6J6N - chains A and D of the 41 polymer chains in the assembly; structure by electron microscopy, 3.86 A resolution.

[Chain A]
Molecule: Pre-mRNA-splicing factor 8
From: Saccharomyces cerevisiae S288c
Reference sequence: P33334 (PRP8_YEAST); numbering as in UniProt (aligned over 1-2413)
Chain sequence (2413 residues; row label = number of the first residue in the row):
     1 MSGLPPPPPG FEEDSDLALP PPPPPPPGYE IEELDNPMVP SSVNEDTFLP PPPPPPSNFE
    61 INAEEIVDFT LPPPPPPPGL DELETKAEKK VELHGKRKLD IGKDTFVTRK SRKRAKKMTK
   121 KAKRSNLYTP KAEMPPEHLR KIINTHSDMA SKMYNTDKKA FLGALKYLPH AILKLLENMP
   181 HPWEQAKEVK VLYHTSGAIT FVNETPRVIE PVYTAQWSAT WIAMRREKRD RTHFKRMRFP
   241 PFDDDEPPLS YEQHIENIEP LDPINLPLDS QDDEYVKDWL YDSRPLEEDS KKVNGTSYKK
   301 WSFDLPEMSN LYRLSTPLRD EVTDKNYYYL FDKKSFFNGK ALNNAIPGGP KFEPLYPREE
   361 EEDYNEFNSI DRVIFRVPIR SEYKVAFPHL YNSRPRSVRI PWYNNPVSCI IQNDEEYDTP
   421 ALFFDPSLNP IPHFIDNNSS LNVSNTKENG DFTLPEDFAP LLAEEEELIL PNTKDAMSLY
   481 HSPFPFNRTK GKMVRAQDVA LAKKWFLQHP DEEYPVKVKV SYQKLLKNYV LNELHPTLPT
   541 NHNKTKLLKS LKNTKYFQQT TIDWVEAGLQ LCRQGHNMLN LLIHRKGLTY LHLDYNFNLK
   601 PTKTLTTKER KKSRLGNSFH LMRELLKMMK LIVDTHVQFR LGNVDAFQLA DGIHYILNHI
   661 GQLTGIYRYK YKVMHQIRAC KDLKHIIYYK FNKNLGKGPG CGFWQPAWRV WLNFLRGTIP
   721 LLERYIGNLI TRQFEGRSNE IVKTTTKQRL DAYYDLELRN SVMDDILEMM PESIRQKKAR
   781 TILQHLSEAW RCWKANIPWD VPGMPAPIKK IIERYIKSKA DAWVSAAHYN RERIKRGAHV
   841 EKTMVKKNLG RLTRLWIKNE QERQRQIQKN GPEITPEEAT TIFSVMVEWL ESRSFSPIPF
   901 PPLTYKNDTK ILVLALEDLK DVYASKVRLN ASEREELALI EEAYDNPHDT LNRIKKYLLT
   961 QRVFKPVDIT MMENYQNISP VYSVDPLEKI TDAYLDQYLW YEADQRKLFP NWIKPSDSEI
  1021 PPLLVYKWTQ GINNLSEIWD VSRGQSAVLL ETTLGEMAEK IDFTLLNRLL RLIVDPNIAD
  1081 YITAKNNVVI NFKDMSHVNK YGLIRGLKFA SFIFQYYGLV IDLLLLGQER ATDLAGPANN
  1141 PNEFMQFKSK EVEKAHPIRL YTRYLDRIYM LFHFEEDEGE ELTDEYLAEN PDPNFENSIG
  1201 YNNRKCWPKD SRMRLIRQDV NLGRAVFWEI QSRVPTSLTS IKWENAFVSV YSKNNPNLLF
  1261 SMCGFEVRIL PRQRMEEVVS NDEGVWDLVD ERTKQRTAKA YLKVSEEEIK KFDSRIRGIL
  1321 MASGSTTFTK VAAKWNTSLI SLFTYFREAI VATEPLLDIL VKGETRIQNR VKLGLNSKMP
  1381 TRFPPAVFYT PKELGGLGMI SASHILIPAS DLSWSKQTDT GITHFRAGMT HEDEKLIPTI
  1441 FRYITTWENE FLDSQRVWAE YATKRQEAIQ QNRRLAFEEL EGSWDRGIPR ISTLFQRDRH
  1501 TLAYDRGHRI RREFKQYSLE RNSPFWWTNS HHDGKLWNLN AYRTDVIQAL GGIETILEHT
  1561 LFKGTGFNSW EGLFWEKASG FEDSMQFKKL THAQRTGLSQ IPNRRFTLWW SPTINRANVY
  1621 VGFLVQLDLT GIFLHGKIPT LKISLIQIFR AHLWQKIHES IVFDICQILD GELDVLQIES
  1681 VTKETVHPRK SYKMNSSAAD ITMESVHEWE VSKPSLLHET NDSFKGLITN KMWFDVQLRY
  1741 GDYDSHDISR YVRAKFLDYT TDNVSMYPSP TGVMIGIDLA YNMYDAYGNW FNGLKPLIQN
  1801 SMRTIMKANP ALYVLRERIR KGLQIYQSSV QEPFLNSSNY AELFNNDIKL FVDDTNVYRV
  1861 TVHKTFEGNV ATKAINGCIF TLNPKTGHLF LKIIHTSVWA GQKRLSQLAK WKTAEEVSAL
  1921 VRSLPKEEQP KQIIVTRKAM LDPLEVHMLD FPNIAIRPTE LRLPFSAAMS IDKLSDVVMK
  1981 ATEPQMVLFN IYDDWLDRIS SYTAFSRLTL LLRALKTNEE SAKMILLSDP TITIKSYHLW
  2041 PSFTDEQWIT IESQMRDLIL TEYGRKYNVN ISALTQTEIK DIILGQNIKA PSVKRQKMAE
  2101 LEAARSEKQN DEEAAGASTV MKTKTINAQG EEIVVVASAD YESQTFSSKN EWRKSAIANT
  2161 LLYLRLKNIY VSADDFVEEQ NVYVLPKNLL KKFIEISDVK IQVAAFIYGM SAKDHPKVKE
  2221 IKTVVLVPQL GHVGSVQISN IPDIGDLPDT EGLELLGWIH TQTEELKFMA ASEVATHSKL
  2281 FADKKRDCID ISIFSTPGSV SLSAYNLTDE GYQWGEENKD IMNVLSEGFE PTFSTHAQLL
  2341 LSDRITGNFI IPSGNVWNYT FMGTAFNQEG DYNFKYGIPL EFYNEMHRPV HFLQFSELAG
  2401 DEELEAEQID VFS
Unresolved in the structure: 1-126, 435-449, 1578-1598, 1830-1839, 2086-2413
UniProt features mapped onto this chain:
  - region: Met-1585 to Leu-1598 (Important for branch point selection)
  - mutagenesis: His-1658 (H1658S: No effect on viability), Glu-1684 (E1684Q: No effect on viability), His-1687 (H1687S: No effect on viability), Asp-1700 (D1700N: No effect on viability), Asp-1735 (D1735N: No effect on viability), Asp-1853 (D1853A: Alters protein folding. Severely impaired growth. Strongly reduced growth at 35 degrees Celsius; when associated with A-1854; D1853N: Reduced growth at 30 degrees Celsius ...), Asp-1854 (D1854A: Reduced growth at 30 degrees Celsius. Strongly reduced growth at 16 degrees Celsius. Strongly reduced growth at 35 degrees Celsius; when associated with A-1853 ...), Thr-1855 (T1855A: Reduced growth at 30 degrees Celsius. Strongly reduced growth at 16 degrees Celsius), Thr-1936 (T1936A: Reduced growth at 30 degrees Celsius. Strongly reduced growth at 16 degrees Celsius), Arg-1937 (R1937K: Severely impaired growth. Reduced growth at 30 degrees Celsius. Strongly reduced growth at 16 degrees Celsius)
Ligand contacts: inositol hexakisphosphate (IHP): Arg-236, Lys-517, His-659, Lys-684, His-685, Tyr-688, Tyr-689, Asn-692, Lys-697, Gly-698, Asn-1618

[Chain D]
Molecule: U5 snRNA
From: Saccharomyces cerevisiae S288c
Sequence (214 nucleotides; numbered 1 to 214; the number before each row is that of its first residue):
     1 AAGCAGCUUU ACAGAUCAAU GGCGGAGGGA GGUCAACAUC AAGAACUGUG GGCCUUUUAU
    61 UGCCUAUAGA ACUUAUAACG AACAUGGUUC UUGCCUUUUA CCAGAACCAU CCGGGUGUUG
   121 UCUCCAUAGA AACAGGUAAA GCUGUCCGUU ACUGUGGGCU UGCCAUAUUU UUUGGAACUU
   181 UUCUGCCCUU UUUCUCAAUG AGUAAGGAGG GCGU
Unresolved in the structure: 56-59, 184-214

[Interface between chain A and chain D]
Residue-residue contacts - 118 pairs, chain A then chain D:
  Leu-127(A) / G120(D)  hydrogen bond to the sugar
  Tyr-128(A) / C34(D)  hydrogen bond to the sugar
  Tyr-128(A) / A35(D)  hydrogen bond to the sugar
  Tyr-128(A) / G120(D)  base contact
  Tyr-128(A) / U121(D)  hydrogen bond to the sugar
  Thr-129(A) / U121(D)  sugar contact
  Pro-130(A) / C122(D)  sugar contact
  Leu-173(A) / C112(D)  sugar contact
  Lys-174(A) / G113(D)  salt bridge to the phosphate
  Lys-190(A) / U33(D)  sugar contact
  Lys-190(A) / C34(D)  salt bridge to the phosphate
  Asn-203(A) / U33(D)  sugar contact
  Glu-204(A) / U33(D)  sugar contact
  Thr-205(A) / U33(D)  hydrogen bond to the base
  Arg-207(A) / U33(D)  hydrogen bond to the base
  Arg-207(A) / G114(D)  salt bridge to the phosphate
  Arg-284(A) / U33(D)  base contact
  Asn-294(A) / G31(D)  phosphate contact
  Gly-295(A) / G31(D)  phosphate contact
  Gly-295(A) / G32(D)  phosphate contact
  Thr-296(A) / G32(D)  hydrogen bond to the phosphate
  Thr-296(A) / U33(D)  hydrogen bond to the phosphate
  Ser-297(A) / G32(D)  hydrogen bond to the phosphate
  Ser-297(A) / U33(D)  phosphate contact
  Lys-299(A) / G115(D)  salt bridge to the phosphate
  Lys-300(A) / U116(D)  phosphate contact
  Lys-325(A) / U76(D)  base contact
  Asp-332(A) / U76(D)  base contact
  Lys-333(A) / A77(D)  salt bridge to the phosphate
  Lys-340(A) / G104(D)  hydrogen bond to the phosphate
  Lys-340(A) / A105(D)  salt bridge to the phosphate
  Phe-352(A) / G104(D)  phosphate contact
  Glu-353(A) / A103(D)  phosphate contact
  Glu-353(A) / G104(D)  hydrogen bond to the phosphate
  Leu-355(A) / G104(D)  sugar contact
  Leu-355(A) / A105(D)  sugar contact
  Arg-358(A) / U91(D)  hydrogen bond to the phosphate
  Trp-402(A) / U76(D)  stacking on the base
  Asn-405(A) / U76(D)  hydrogen bond to the base
  Phe-484(A) / A81(D)  base contact
  Arg-488(A) / A81(D)  base contact
  Lys-492(A) / G80(D)  salt bridge to the phosphate
  Lys-492(A) / G115(D)  sugar contact
  Arg-495(A) / G80(D)  base contact
  Arg-495(A) / C112(D)  hydrogen bond to the sugar
  Arg-495(A) / G113(D)  hydrogen bond to the sugar
  Gln-497(A) / A82(D)  sugar contact
  Asp-498(A) / A82(D)  sugar contact
  Ala-500(A) / A82(D)  phosphate contact
  Lys-503(A) / A82(D)  salt bridge to the phosphate
  Lys-503(A) / C83(D)  salt bridge to the phosphate
  Lys-527(A) / G104(D)  salt bridge to the phosphate
  Asn-528(A) / A84(D)  phosphate contact
  Leu-531(A) / G104(D)  phosphate contact
  Asn-532(A) / C83(D)  hydrogen bond to the phosphate
  Glu-533(A) / C83(D)  hydrogen bond to the base
  Leu-534(A) / A105(D)  phosphate contact
  His-535(A) / A105(D)  salt bridge to the phosphate
  His-535(A) / A106(D)  phosphate contact
  Thr-537(A) / A84(D)  hydrogen bond to the base
  Thr-537(A) / U85(D)  base contact
  Thr-537(A) / A109(D)  base contact
  Leu-538(A) / A41(D)  base contact
  Pro-539(A) / C79(D)  base contact
  Pro-539(A) / G113(D)  base contact
  Thr-540(A) / U110(D)  phosphate contact
  Asn-541(A) / C40(D)  hydrogen bond to the base
  Asn-541(A) / C79(D)  base contact
  Asn-543(A) / C111(D)  phosphate contact
  Asn-543(A) / C112(D)  phosphate contact
  Lys-544(A) / A38(D)  base contact
  Lys-544(A) / U39(D)  hydrogen bond to the base
  Lys-546(A) / G113(D)  hydrogen bond to the base
  Leu-547(A) / C112(D)  phosphate contact
  Lys-549(A) / A35(D)  phosphate contact
  Lys-549(A) / A36(D)  salt bridge to the phosphate
  Lys-552(A) / C34(D)  hydrogen bond to the phosphate
  Lys-552(A) / A35(D)  salt bridge to the phosphate
  Gln-559(A) / C34(D)  hydrogen bond to the phosphate
  Arg-668(A) / A100(D)  sugar contact
  Lys-670(A) / G86(D)  salt bridge to the phosphate
  Lys-670(A) / A100(D)  phosphate contact
  Lys-670(A) / C101(D)  salt bridge to the phosphate
  Tyr-671(A) / A100(D)  phosphate contact
  Tyr-671(A) / C101(D)  hydrogen bond to the phosphate
  Lys-672(A) / U85(D)  salt bridge to the phosphate
  Lys-672(A) / G86(D)  salt bridge to the phosphate
  Lys-672(A) / C101(D)  hydrogen bond to the phosphate
  Lys-672(A) / C102(D)  phosphate contact
  His-675(A) / C102(D)  salt bridge to the phosphate
  His-675(A) / A103(D)  salt bridge to the phosphate
  Gln-676(A) / A84(D)  hydrogen bond to the phosphate
  Gln-676(A) / U85(D)  phosphate contact
  Arg-678(A) / A103(D)  salt bridge to the phosphate
  Arg-709(A) / A82(D)  hydrogen bond to the phosphate
  Arg-709(A) / C83(D)  salt bridge to the phosphate
  Asn-713(A) / C83(D)  sugar contact
  Asn-713(A) / A84(D)  hydrogen bond to the phosphate
  Phe-714(A) / A84(D)  sugar contact
  Arg-716(A) / A84(D)  hydrogen bond to the base
  Arg-716(A) / C111(D)  hydrogen bond to the base
  Arg-716(A) / C112(D)  hydrogen bond to the base
  Gly-717(A) / A84(D)  hydrogen bond to the sugar
  Gly-717(A) / U85(D)  hydrogen bond to the sugar
  Pro-720(A) / U110(D)  sugar contact
  Pro-720(A) / C111(D)  sugar contact
  Arg-724(A) / G86(D)  hydrogen bond to the sugar
  Arg-836(A) / U92(D)  salt bridge to the phosphate
  His-839(A) / C95(D)  base contact
  His-839(A) / U97(D)  salt bridge to the phosphate
  Glu-841(A) / U97(D)  sugar contact
  Lys-842(A) / U96(D)  sugar contact
  Arg-1366(A) / C94(D)  salt bridge to the phosphate
  Arg-1366(A) / C95(D)  salt bridge to the phosphate
  Asn-1369(A) / C95(D)  phosphate contact
  Arg-1370(A) / U96(D)  salt bridge to the phosphate
  Leu-1373(A) / C95(D)  sugar contact
  Lys-1378(A) / C94(D)  sugar contact
Other interface residues (no listed pair), chain A (86 interface residues in all): His-170, Pro-206, Tyr-298, Lys-334, Pro-357, Tyr-669, Ile-719, Leu-721
Other interface residues (no listed pair), chain D (45 interface residues in all): U98

[Overview]
86 residues of chain A face 45 of chain D across their interface, with 34 hydrogen bonds, 26 salt bridges and
1 aromatic stacking contact. Polar pairs include Thr-205(A)/U33(D), Arg-207(A)/U33(D) and Asn-405(A)/U76(D).
Chain A binds inositol hexakisphosphate. UniProt lists 10 mutagenesis sites on chain A.
Chain A is Pre-mRNA-splicing factor 8 and chain D is U5 snRNA, both from Saccharomyces cerevisiae S288c; the
structure, Cryo-EM structure of the yeast B*-b1 complex at an average resolution of 3.86 angstrom, was
determined by electron microscopy (same publication as 6J6G, 6J6H and 6J6Q).
